4TQQ - chains H and M of the 3 polymer chains in the assembly; structure by X-ray diffraction, 2.50 A resolution.

Chain H:
Protein: Reaction center protein H chain
Source organism: Rhodobacter sphaeroides
Reference sequence: P0C0Y7 (RCEH_RHOSH); residue numbers follow UniProt; this construct covers 11-250
Chain sequence (240 residues; numbered 11 to 250; the number before each row is that of its first residue):
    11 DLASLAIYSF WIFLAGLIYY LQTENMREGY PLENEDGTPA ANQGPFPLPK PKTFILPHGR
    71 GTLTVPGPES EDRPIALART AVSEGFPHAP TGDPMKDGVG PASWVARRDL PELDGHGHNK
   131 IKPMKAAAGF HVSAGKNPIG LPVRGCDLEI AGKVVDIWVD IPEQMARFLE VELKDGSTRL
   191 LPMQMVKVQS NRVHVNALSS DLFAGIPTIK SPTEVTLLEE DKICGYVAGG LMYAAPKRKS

Chain M:
Protein: Reaction center protein M chain
Source organism: Rhodobacter sphaeroides
Reference sequence: P0C0Y9 (RCEM_RHOSH); residues 1-302 here correspond to UniProt positions 2-303 (UniProt number = residue number + 1)
Chain sequence (302 residues; numbered 1 to 302; the number before each row is that of its first residue):
     1 AEYQNIFSQV QVRGPADLGM TEDVNLANRS GVGPFSTLLG WFGNAQLGPI YLGSLGVLSL
    61 FSGLMWFFTI GIWFWYQAGW NPAVFLRDLF FFSLEPPAPE YGLSFAAPLK EGGLWLIASF
   121 FMFVAVWSWW GRTYLRAQAL GMGKHTAWAF LSAIWLWMVL GFIRPILMGS WSEAVPYGIF
   181 SHLDWTNNFS LVHGNLFYNP FHGLSIAFLY GSALLFAMHG ATILAVSRFG GERELEQIAD
   241 RGTAAERAAL FWRWTMGFNA TMEGIHRWAI WMAVLVTLTG GIGILLSGTV VDNWYVWGQN
   301 HG
Metal / ion sites: Fe2+: H219, E234, H266 (shared with 2 residues of chain L)
Residues lining bound ligands:
  - bacteriochlorophyll a (BCL), molecule 1: W66, M122, V126, F150, A153, I154, L156, W157, L160, W185, T186, N187, F189, S190, L196, F197, H202, S205, I206, L209, Y210, V276, T277, G280, G281, I284
  - bacteriochlorophyll a (BCL), molecule 2: M122, W157, L160, V175, I179, H182, L183, W185, T186
  - bacteriochlorophyll a (BCL), molecule 3: T186, F197, Y210
  - bacteriochlorophyll a (BCL), molecule 4: F197, G203, I206, A207, Y210, G211, L214
  - bacteriopheophytin a (BPH), molecule 1: S59, L60, G63, L64, W66, F67, I70, G71, F85, L89, A125, V126, W129, T133, T146, A149, F150, A153, A273, V274, T277
  - bacteriopheophytin a (BPH), molecule 2: Y210, A213, L214, A217, M218, W252, T255, M256
  - ubiquinone-10 (U10): L214, L215, M218, H219, T222, I223, A245, A248, A249, W252, M256, F258, N259, A260, T261, M262, I265, W268, M272
Swiss-Prot annotation at these positions:
  - binding site ((7R,8Z)-bacteriochlorophyll b): H182, H202
  - binding site (Fe cation): H219, E234, H266
  - binding site (a ubiquinone): W252

Chain H / chain M interface:
Pairs across the interface (110; chain H residue first):
  D11(H) with W297(M), hydrogen bond
  A13(H) with V291(M), hydrophobic; W297(M), hydrophobic
  S14(H) with W297(M); G302(M)
  A16(H) with F201(M)
  I17(H) with P200(M), hydrophobic; F201(M); L204(M), hydrophobic
  F20(H) with L204(M), hydrophobic; L275(M), hydrophobic; T279(M)
  W21(H) with L204(M), hydrophobic
  F23(H) with W271(M), hydrophobic
  L27(H) with W271(M); L275(M), hydrophobic
  Y30(H) with R267(M)
  L31(H) with R267(M); W268(M), hydrophobic; W271(M)
  Q32(H) with F258(M)
  E34(H) with R267(M), salt bridge
  N35(H) with A260(M); T261(M), hydrogen bond (side chain-backbone); G264(M), hydrogen bond (side chain-backbone); I265(M); W268(M)
  E38(H) with R241(M), salt bridge; T261(M)
  Y40(H) with R253(M), hydrogen bond
  L42(H) with R253(M)
  K62(H) with E263(M), salt bridge; R267(M)
  F64(H) with I238(M), hydrophobic; E263(M)
  L66(H) with A239(M), hydrophobic
  L73(H) with I238(M); A239(M)
  E79(H) with R241(M), salt bridge
  P111(H) with R247(M), hydrogen bond (backbone-side chain)
  S113(H) with T243(M); R247(M), hydrogen bond (backbone-side chain)
  V115(H) with R241(M); G242(M); T243(M); E246(M)
  R117(H) with E236(M), hydrogen bond (side chain-backbone); Q237(M); D240(M), hydrogen bond (side chain-backbone); R241(M); G242(M)
  R118(H) with D240(M), hydrogen bond (backbone-side chain)
  E122(H) with R233(M), salt bridge; E236(M)
  G125(H) with M20(M)
  H126(H) with M20(M)
  I131(H) with R233(M)
  A138(H) with P15(M)
  G139(H) with R13(M); P15(M)
  F140(H) with R13(M); G14(M); P15(M)
  H141(H) with V12(M); R13(M), hydrogen bond (backbone-backbone)
  V142(H) with V10(M), hydrophobic; Q11(M)
  S143(H) with Q11(M), hydrogen bond (backbone-backbone); V12(M); R13(M)
  A144(H) with V10(M); Q11(M), hydrogen bond (backbone-backbone); T37(M); W41(M), hydrophobic
  G145(H) with Q9(M); W41(M)
  K146(H) with V10(M)
  P172(H) with D17(M)
  E173(H) with N44(M)
  Q174(H) with V12(M); R13(M); G14(M), hydrogen bond (side chain-backbone); P15(M), hydrogen bond (side chain-backbone); F35(M)
  M175(H) with V12(M); E232(M)
  A176(H) with V12(M)
  R177(H) with E232(M), salt bridge; R233(M)
  M193(H) with Q9(M); V10(M), hydrophobic
  Q194(H) with Y3(M); N5(M); S227(M); R228(M)
  M195(H) with R228(M)
  V196(H) with Q9(M), hydrogen bond (backbone-side chain)
  K197(H) with Q9(M)
  V198(H) with Q9(M), hydrogen bond (backbone-side chain)
  L227(H) with R233(M); E236(M)
  E230(H) with R233(M), salt bridge
  D231(H) with G242(M); T243(M), hydrogen bond (side chain-backbone)
  C234(H) with R228(M), hydrogen bond (side chain-backbone); F229(M)
  G235(H) with R247(M)
  A238(H) with F229(M), hydrophobic
  L241(H) with E2(M); R228(M)
Interface residues without a listed pair, chain H (72 interface residues in all): L12, L24, R37, E81, G110, A112, W114, K130, M134, P148, V169, P192, N206
Interface residues without a listed pair, chain M (57 interface residues in all): A1, G19, F208, N259, L278, L286, V290, W294

Summary:
The interface between chain H and chain M involves 72 residues on one side and 57 on the other, with 18
hydrogen bonds and 7 salt bridges. Polar pairs include E34(H)-R267(M), E38(H)-R241(M) and K62(H)-E263(M).
Chain H is Reaction center protein H chain and chain M is Reaction center protein M chain, both from
Rhodobacter sphaeroides; the structure, Photosynthetic Reaction Center from R. sphaeroides Analyzed at Room
Temperature on an X-ray Transparent Microfluidic Chip, was determined by X-ray diffraction.
